3KQ6 - chains B and D of the 4 polymer chains in the assembly; structure by X-ray diffraction, 1.90 A resolution.

# Chain B (and D)
Molecule: Insulin B chain
Notes: chain D of this document is another copy of the same molecule, construct and numbering; everything in this record applies to it too
UniProtKB: P01308 (INS_HUMAN); residues 1-30 here correspond to UniProt positions 25-54 (UniProt number = residue number + 24)
Amino-acid sequence (30 residues; numbered 1 to 30; the number before each row is that of its first residue):
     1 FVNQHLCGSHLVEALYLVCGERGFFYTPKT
Bound ions: Zn2+ near H10 (its only coordinating residue here)

# Chain B / chain D interface
Contacting residue pairs (29; chain B residue first):
  G8(B) - Y16(D)
  S9(B) - Y16(D)
  V12(B) - V12(D)
  V12(B) - E13(D)
  V12(B) - Y16(D)  hydrophobic
  V12(B) - F24(D)  hydrophobic
  E13(B) - S9(D)  hydrogen bond
  E13(B) - E13(D)
  Y16(B) - H5(D)  hydrogen bond (side chain-backbone)
  Y16(B) - G8(D)
  Y16(B) - S9(D)  hydrogen bond (side chain-backbone)
  Y16(B) - V12(D)  hydrophobic
  Y16(B) - Y26(D)  hydrophobic
  E21(B) - P28(D)
  G23(B) - Y26(D)
  G23(B) - P28(D)
  F24(B) - V12(D)  hydrophobic
  F24(B) - F24(D)  hydrophobic
  F24(B) - F25(D)
  F24(B) - Y26(D)  hydrogen bond (backbone-backbone)
  F25(B) - F24(D)
  F25(B) - F25(D)  hydrophobic
  Y26(B) - Y16(D)
  Y26(B) - G23(D)
  Y26(B) - F24(D)  hydrogen bond (backbone-backbone)
  P28(B) - G20(D)
  P28(B) - E21(D)
  P28(B) - G23(D)
  K29(B) - E21(D)  salt bridge
Other interface residues (no listed pair), chain B (14 interface residues in all): G20, T27
Other interface residues (no listed pair), chain D (14 interface residues in all): Q4

# Summary
Chain B and chain D each contribute 14 residues to their interface; the contacts include 5 hydrogen bonds and
1 salt bridge. Among the polar pairs are K29(B)-E21(D), E13(B)-S9(D) and Y16(B)-H5(D).
Chain B and chain D are both Insulin B chain; the structure, Enhancing the Therapeutic Properties of a Protein
by a Designed Zinc-Binding Site, Structural principles of a ..., was determined by X-ray diffraction.
